4R89 - chains A and D of the 4 polymer chains in the assembly; structure by X-ray diffraction, 4.00 A resolution (low resolution: residue-level contacts below are approximate; hydrogen-bond / salt-bridge calls are withheld).

[Chain A]
Protein: Uncharacterized protein
Source organism: Pseudomonas aeruginosa
UniProt: Q9I2N0 (Q9I2N0_PSEAE); residue numbers follow UniProt; this construct covers 1-559
Sequence (559 residues; each row starts with the number of its first residue):
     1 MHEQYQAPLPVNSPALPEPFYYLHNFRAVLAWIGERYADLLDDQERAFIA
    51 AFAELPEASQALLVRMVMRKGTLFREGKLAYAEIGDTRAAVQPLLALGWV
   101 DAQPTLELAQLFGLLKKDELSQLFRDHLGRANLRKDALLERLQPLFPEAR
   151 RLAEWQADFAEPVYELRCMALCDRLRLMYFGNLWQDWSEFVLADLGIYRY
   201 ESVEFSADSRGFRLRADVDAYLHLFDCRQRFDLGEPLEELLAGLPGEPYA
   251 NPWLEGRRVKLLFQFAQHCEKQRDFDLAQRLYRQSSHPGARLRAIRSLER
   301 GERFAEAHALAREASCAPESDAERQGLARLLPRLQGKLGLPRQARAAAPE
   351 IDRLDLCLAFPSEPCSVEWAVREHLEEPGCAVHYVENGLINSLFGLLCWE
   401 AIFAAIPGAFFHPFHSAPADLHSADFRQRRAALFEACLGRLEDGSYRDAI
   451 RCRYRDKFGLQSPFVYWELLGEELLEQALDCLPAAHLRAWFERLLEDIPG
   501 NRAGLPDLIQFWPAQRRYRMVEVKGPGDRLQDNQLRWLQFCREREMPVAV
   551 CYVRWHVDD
Disordered / not traced: 1-16, 554-559
Swiss-Prot annotation at these positions:
  - binding site (Mn(2+)): Glu-386, Asp-507, Glu-522, Val-523
  - mutagenesis: Arg-65 to Arg-69 (Impaired ability to incise a 5' flap structure), Trp-184 (W184A: No effect on nuclease activity), Val-191 to Ile-197 (Decreased nuclease activity), Val-191 to Leu-192 (Decreased nuclease activity), Trp-253 (W253P: Weak nuclease activity), Leu-421 (L421R: Strongly decreased nuclease activity), Asp-507 (D507A: Loss of nuclease activity), Glu-522 (E522A: Loss of nuclease activity), Lys-524 (K524A: Loss of nuclease activity), Gln-534 (Q534A: Loss of function)
Ion coordination: Mn2+ site 1: Glu-386, Asp-507 (shared with 1 residue of chain B); Mn2+ site 2: Asp-507, Glu-522, Val-523 (shared with 1 residue of chain B)
From the paper describing this entry:
  - binding site for the 15-nt DNA strand: Asn-387, Gly-504, Lys-524, Gln-531, Asn-533
  - Mn2+ coordination: Glu-386, Asp-507, Glu-522, Val-523
  - catalytic residues: Asp-507, Glu-522
  - mutagenesis - R65A/R69A, L421R: decreased catalytic activity on 5' flap substrate
  - mutagenesis - V191A/L192A/L195A/I197A, V191R/L192R, W253P, Q534A: decreased catalytic activity
  - mutagenesis - W184A: unchanged catalytic activity
  - catalytic residues: Gln-534 (proposed by the authors, not directly observed)

[Chain D]
Molecule: 22-nt DNA strand
Sequence (22 nucleotides; numbered 1 to 22; the number before each row is that of its first residue):
     1 GAATGTGTGTCTCAATCCCAAC

[Interface between chain A and chain D]
Contacting residue pairs (24):
  Lys-78(A) / DC19(D)
  Leu-115(A) / DA20(D)
  Lys-116(A) / DC19(D)
  Lys-116(A) / DA20(D)
  Lys-117(A) / DA20(D)
  Lys-117(A) / DA21(D)
  Arg-134(A) / DA21(D)
  Arg-134(A) / DC22(D)
  Lys-135(A) / DA20(D)
  Lys-135(A) / DA21(D)
  Leu-192(A) / DC13(D)
  Ile-197(A) / DC13(D)
  Tyr-198(A) / DC13(D)
  Arg-293(A) / DT6(D)
  Arg-296(A) / DG5(D)
  Arg-296(A) / DT6(D)
  Arg-300(A) / DT6(D)
  Arg-329(A) / DT4(D)
  Arg-329(A) / DG5(D)
  Arg-333(A) / DT4(D)
  Arg-333(A) / DG5(D)
  Arg-345(A) / DT4(D)
  Arg-529(A) / DA3(D)
  Arg-529(A) / DT4(D)
Interface residues without a listed pair, chain A (19 interface residues in all): Asp-136, Glu-270, Lys-271
Interface residues without a listed pair, chain D (11 interface residues in all): DG7, DT12

[Summary]
The interface between chain A and chain D involves 19 residues on one side and 11 on the other. From the
paper: catalytic residues Asp-507(A), Glu-522(A) and Gln-534(A); V191A/L192A/L195A/I197A, V191R/L192R and
W253P of chain A, among others, reduce catalytic activity; 7 substitutions were tested in all.
Here chain A is Uncharacterized protein (Pseudomonas aeruginosa) and chain D is a 22-nt DNA strand. Entry 4R89
(Crystal structure of paFAN1 - 5' flap DNA complex with Manganase) was determined by X-ray diffraction (same
publication as 4R8A).
